PDB entry 6RES | electron microscopy, 4.30 A resolution (low resolution: residue-level contacts below are approximate; hydrogen-bond / salt-bridge calls are withheld) | chains T and X of the 31 polymer chains in the assembly

== Chain T ==
Protein: ATP synthase subunit alpha
Source organism: Polytomella sp. Pringsheim 198.80
UniProtKB: A0ZW40 (A0ZW40_9CHLO); numbering as in UniProt (aligned over 1-562)
Sequence (562 residues; each row starts with the number of its first residue):
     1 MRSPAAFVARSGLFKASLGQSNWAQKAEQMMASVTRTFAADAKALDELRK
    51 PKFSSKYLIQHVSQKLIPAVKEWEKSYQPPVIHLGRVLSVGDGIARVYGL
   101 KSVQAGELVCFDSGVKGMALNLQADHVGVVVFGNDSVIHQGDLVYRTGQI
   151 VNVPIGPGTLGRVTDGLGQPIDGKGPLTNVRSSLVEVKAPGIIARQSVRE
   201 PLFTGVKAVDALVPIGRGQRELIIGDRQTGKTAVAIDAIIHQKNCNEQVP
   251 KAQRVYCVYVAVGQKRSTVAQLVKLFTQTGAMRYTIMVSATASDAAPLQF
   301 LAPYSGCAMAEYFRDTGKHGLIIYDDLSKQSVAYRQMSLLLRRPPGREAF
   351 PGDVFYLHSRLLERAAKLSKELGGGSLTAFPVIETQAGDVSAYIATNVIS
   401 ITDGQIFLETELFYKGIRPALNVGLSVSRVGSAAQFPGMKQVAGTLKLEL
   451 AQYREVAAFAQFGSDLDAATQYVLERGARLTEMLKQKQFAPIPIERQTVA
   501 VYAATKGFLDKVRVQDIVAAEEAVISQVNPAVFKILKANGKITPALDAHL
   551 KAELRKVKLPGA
Not modelled in the structure: 1-39
Construct notes: conflict Arg266 (Lys in A0ZW40)
Metal / ion sites: Mg2+: Thr232 (together with ATP)
Ligand contacts: ATP (adenosine-5'-triphosphate): Asp226, Arg227, Gln228, Thr229, Gly230, Lys231, Thr232, Ala233, Phe413, Arg418, Gln486, Lys487, Gln488

== Chain X ==
Protein: ATP synthase subunit beta
Source organism: Polytomella sp. Pringsheim 198.80
Notes: EC 7.1.2.2
UniProtKB: A0ZW41 (A0ZW41_9CHLO); numbering as in UniProt (aligned over 1-574)
Sequence (574 residues; numbered 1 to 574; the number before each row is that of its first residue):
     1 MALRYAAGLAKNVVQRQGASLNIARAFAAEPAPAIDAGYVSQVIGPVVDV
    51 RFDGELPSILSSLEVEGHSVRLVLEVAQHMGDNTVRCIAMDSTDGLVRGQ
   101 KVVDTGSPIKVPVGRGTLGRIMNVIGEPVDEQGPIDAADIWSIHREAPEF
   151 TEQSTEQEILVTGIKVVDLLAPYQRGGKIGLFGGAGVGKTVLIMELINNV
   201 AKAHGGFSVFAGVGERTREGNDLYREMIESGVIKLGAERGNSKCTLVYGQ
   251 MNEPPGARARVALTGLTVAEYFRDIEGQDVLLFVDNIFRFTQANSEVSAL
   301 LGRIPSAVGYQPTLATDLGGLQERITTTTKGSITSVQAVYVPADDLTDPA
   351 PATTFAHLDATTVLSRSIAELGIYPAVDPLDSTSRMLNPNVIGAEHYNVA
   401 RGVQKVLQDYKNLQDIIAILGMDELSEEDKLTVARARKIQRFLSQPFQVA
   451 EVFTGTPGKYVDLADTISGFQGVLTGKYDDLPEMAFYMVGDIKEVKEKAD
   501 KMAKDIASRKEADNKKVSEELKDIPSLDKLVSEIKEVVIEEDDGLEEDFK
   551 AEALSSETVVLNEEGKSVPLPKKN
Not modelled in the structure: 1-35
Construct notes: conflict Ala350 (Gly in A0ZW41), Leu387 (Arg in A0ZW41)
Ligand contacts:
  - ADP (adenosine-5'-diphosphate): Gly184, Ala185, Gly186, Val187, Gly188, Lys189, Thr190, Val191, Arg216, Arg218, Glu219, Tyr374, Pro375, Gln445, Phe447, Ala450, Phe453, Thr454, Met488
  - ATP (adenosine-5'-triphosphate): Phe355, Ser384, Arg385, Leu387, Tyr397, Arg401

== Interface between chain T and chain X ==
Residue-residue contacts - 108 pairs, chain T then chain X:
  Leu88(T) - Gly81(X)
  Ser89(T) - His79(X)
  Ser89(T) - Met80(X)
  Val90(T) - Gln78(X)
  Val90(T) - His79(X)
  Gly91(T) - Gln78(X)
  Asp92(T) - Ala77(X)
  Asp92(T) - Gln78(X)
  Asp92(T) - Arg303(X)
  Asp135(T) - Ile59(X)
  Ser136(T) - Ile59(X)
  Ser136(T) - Leu60(X)
  Ile138(T) - Ile59(X)
  His139(T) - Leu56(X)
  His139(T) - Pro57(X)
  His139(T) - Ser58(X)
  His139(T) - His79(X)
  Gln140(T) - Leu56(X)
  Gln140(T) - His79(X)
  Gln140(T) - Gly81(X)
  Gln140(T) - Asn83(X)
  Val163(T) - Phe150(X)
  Ile171(T) - Phe150(X)
  Ile171(T) - Thr151(X)
  Asp172(T) - Phe150(X)
  Asp172(T) - Thr151(X)
  Gly173(T) - Thr151(X)
  Arg227(T) - Phe355(X)
  Arg227(T) - Asp381(X)
  Gln228(T) - Thr361(X)
  Gln228(T) - Asp381(X)
  Gln228(T) - Thr383(X)
  Lys265(T) - Lys178(X)
  Lys265(T) - Glu323(X)
  Lys265(T) - Ala356(X)
  Lys265(T) - His357(X)
  Lys265(T) - Leu358(X)
  Lys265(T) - Asp359(X)
  Arg266(T) - Ala147(X)
  Arg266(T) - Pro148(X)
  Arg266(T) - Glu149(X)
  Arg266(T) - Phe150(X)
  Arg266(T) - Gln153(X)
  Arg266(T) - Glu323(X)
  Ser267(T) - Gln153(X)
  Ser267(T) - Lys178(X)
  Ser267(T) - Glu323(X)
  Val269(T) - Phe150(X)
  Ala270(T) - Phe150(X)
  Ala270(T) - Gln153(X)
  Gln271(T) - Thr155(X)
  Gln271(T) - Gln157(X)
  Lys274(T) - Thr155(X)
  Lys274(T) - Glu156(X)
  Ala292(T) - Ala315(X)
  Ala292(T) - Gly319(X)
  Ala292(T) - Gly320(X)
  Ala292(T) - His357(X)
  Ser293(T) - Gly319(X)
  Ser293(T) - Glu323(X)
  Asp294(T) - Thr316(X)
  Lys329(T) - Ala315(X)
  Val332(T) - Ala315(X)
  Arg335(T) - Ser306(X)
  Arg335(T) - Ala307(X)
  Arg335(T) - Leu314(X)
  Gln336(T) - Pro312(X)
  Gln336(T) - Thr313(X)
  Gln336(T) - Ala315(X)
  Gln336(T) - Thr316(X)
  Leu339(T) - Ile304(X)
  Leu339(T) - Pro305(X)
  Leu339(T) - Ser306(X)
  Arg342(T) - Gly302(X)
  Arg342(T) - Ile304(X)
  Glu348(T) - Ala307(X)
  Ala349(T) - Pro305(X)
  Ala349(T) - Ser306(X)
  Ala349(T) - Ala307(X)
  Gln386(T) - Leu346(X)
  Gln386(T) - Thr347(X)
  Gln386(T) - Ala352(X)
  Glu411(T) - Gln408(X)
  Phe413(T) - Arg401(X)
  Tyr414(T) - Leu380(X)
  Tyr414(T) - Thr383(X)
  Tyr414(T) - Gln404(X)
  Tyr414(T) - Lys405(X)
  Tyr414(T) - Gln408(X)
  Lys415(T) - Asp409(X)
  Gly416(T) - Lys405(X)
  Arg418(T) - Arg401(X)
  Arg418(T) - Lys405(X)
  Gln461(T) - Asn412(X)
  Gln461(T) - Ile416(X)
  Gln461(T) - Leu425(X)
  Gln461(T) - Asp429(X)
  Phe462(T) - Leu420(X)
  Phe462(T) - Glu424(X)
  Phe462(T) - Leu425(X)
  Gly463(T) - Glu424(X)
  Gly463(T) - Leu425(X)
  Gly463(T) - Ser426(X)
  Ser464(T) - Glu424(X)
  Ser464(T) - Ser426(X)
  Lys487(T) - Asn390(X)
  Phe489(T) - Asn388(X)
  Phe489(T) - Asn390(X)
Also at the interface, not in a pair above, chain T (55 interface residues in all): Gly263, Val273, Ala295, Ala296, Leu340, Pro345, Ala460, Gln488
Also at the interface, not in a pair above, chain X (68 interface residues in all): Asp82, Thr84, Pro349, Thr353, Val363, Leu413, Glu428

== Overview ==
55 residues of chain T and 68 residues of chain X are in contact. ATP is bound between chain T and chain X.
Chain X binds ADP.
Here chain T is ATP synthase subunit alpha and chain X is ATP synthase subunit beta, both from Polytomella sp.
Pringsheim 198.80. Entry 6RES (Cryo-EM structure of Polytomella F-ATP synthase, Rotary substate 3C, composite
map) was determined by electron microscopy (same publication as 6RD4, 6RD5, 6RD6, 6RD7, 6RD8, 6RD9 and 46
further entries).
